PDB entry 6OQV | electron microscopy, 3.30 A resolution | chains X and a of the 22 polymer chains in the assembly

== Chain X ==
Molecule: ATP synthase subunit b
Source organism: Escherichia coli
Reference sequence: A0A073FPT7 (A0A073FPT7_ECOLX); numbering as in UniProt (aligned over 1-156)
Amino-acid sequence (156 residues; numbered 1 to 156; the number before each row is that of its first residue):
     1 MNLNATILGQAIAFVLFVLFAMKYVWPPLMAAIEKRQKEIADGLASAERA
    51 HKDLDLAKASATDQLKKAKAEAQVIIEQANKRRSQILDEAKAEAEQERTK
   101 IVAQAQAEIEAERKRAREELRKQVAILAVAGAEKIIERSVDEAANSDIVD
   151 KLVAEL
Sequence notes: conflict Ala21 (Cys in A0A073FPT7)

== Chain a ==
Molecule: ATP synthase subunit a
Source organism: Escherichia coli
Reference sequence: C3SL77 (C3SL77_ECOLX); residues 1-271 here = UniProt positions 1-271
Amino-acid sequence (271 residues; row label = number of the first residue in the row):
     1 MASENMTPQDYIGHHLNNLQLDLRTFSLVDPQNPPATFWTINIDSMFFSV
    51 VLGLLFLVLFRSVAKKATSGVPGKFQTAIELVIGFVNGSVKDMYHGKSKL
   101 IAPLALTIFVWVFLMNLMDLLPIDLLPYIAEHVLGLPALRVVPSADVNVT
   151 LSMALGVFILILFYSIKMKGIGGFTKELTLQPFNHWAFIPVNLILEGVSL
   201 LSKPVSLGLRLFGNMYAGELIFILIAGLLPWWSQWILNVPWAIFHILIIT
   251 LQAFIFMVLTIVYLSMASEEH
Not modelled in the structure: 1-3, 270-271

== Chain X / chain a interface ==
Pairs across the interface - 60 pairs, chain X then chain a:
  Met1(X) with Leu16(a); Asn18(a), hydrogen bond; Gln20(a)
  Asn2(X) with Asn148(a)
  Asn4(X) with Gln20(a); Phe38(a); Thr40(a), hydrogen bond (side chain-backbone); Ile41(a), hydrogen bond (side chain-backbone); Asn42(a), hydrogen bond; Asn148(a)
  Ala5(X) with Phe38(a), hydrogen bond (backbone-backbone); Trp39(a), hydrophobic
  Thr6(X) with Ile41(a); Asn42(a), hydrogen bond (side chain-backbone); Met46(a); Asn148(a)
  Ile7(X) with Asn148(a); Leu151(a), hydrophobic; Ser152(a), hydrogen bond (backbone-side chain); Leu155(a), hydrophobic
  Gly9(X) with Met46(a)
  Gln10(X) with Met46(a), hydrogen bond (backbone-side chain); Ser49(a); Trp111(a); Val149(a); Ser152(a)
  Ala11(X) with Ser152(a), hydrogen bond (backbone-side chain)
  Ala13(X) with Val50(a), hydrophobic
  Phe14(X) with Leu104(a), hydrophobic; Trp111(a), hydrophobic
  Phe17(X) with Gly53(a); Leu54(a); Leu57(a), hydrophobic; Trp111(a), hydrophobic
  Val18(X) with Leu104(a), hydrophobic
  Phe20(X) with Leu57(a), hydrophobic
  Ala21(X) with Leu57(a); Thr107(a)
  Met22(X) with Leu100(a), hydrophobic; Pro103(a), hydrophobic
  Tyr24(X) with Arg61(a), hydrogen bond (backbone-side chain); Ala64(a)
  Val25(X) with Arg61(a)
  Trp26(X) with Ile83(a), hydrophobic; Ala102(a), hydrophobic; Leu106(a), hydrophobic
  Pro28(X) with Ala64(a), hydrophobic
  Leu29(X) with Ala64(a), hydrophobic; Ala67(a), hydrophobic; Ile83(a), hydrophobic
  Met30(X) with Asn87(a)
  Ala32(X) with Ala67(a), hydrophobic; Ser69(a), hydrogen bond (backbone-side chain)
  Ile33(X) with Ile83(a), hydrophobic
  Lys35(X) with Ser69(a)
  Arg36(X) with Thr68(a), hydrogen bond (side chain-backbone); Ser69(a), hydrogen bond (side chain-backbone); Gly70(a), hydrogen bond (side chain-backbone); Glu80(a), salt bridge
  Glu39(X) with Ser69(a)
Also at the interface, not in a pair above, chain X (28 interface residues in all): Leu3
Also at the interface, not in a pair above, chain a (40 interface residues in all): Asn17, Phe60, Val63, Ile79, Met153

== Overview ==
28 residues of chain X face 40 of chain a across their interface; the contacts include 14 hydrogen bonds and 1
salt bridge. Polar contacts include Arg36(X)-Glu80(a), Met1(X)-Asn18(a) and Asn4(X)-Thr40(a).
Here chain X is ATP synthase subunit b and chain a is ATP synthase subunit a, both from Escherichia coli.
Entry 6OQV (E. coli ATP Synthase State 2b) was determined by electron microscopy (same publication as 6OQR,
6OQS, 6OQT, 6OQU, 6OQW, 6PQV and 3 further entries).
